2E2H - chains T and A of the 13 polymer chains in the assembly; structure by X-ray diffraction, 3.95 A resolution.

# Chain T
Molecule: 28-MER DNA template strand
Sequence (28 nucleotides; each row starts with the number of its first residue):
     1 CTACCGATAAGCAGACGCTCCTCTCGAT

# Chain A
Molecule: DNA-directed RNA polymerase II largest subunit
From: Saccharomyces cerevisiae
Notes: EC 2.7.7.6
UniProtKB: P04050 (RPB1_YEAST); numbering as in UniProt (aligned over 1-1733)
Amino-acid sequence (1733 residues; row label = number of the first residue in the row):
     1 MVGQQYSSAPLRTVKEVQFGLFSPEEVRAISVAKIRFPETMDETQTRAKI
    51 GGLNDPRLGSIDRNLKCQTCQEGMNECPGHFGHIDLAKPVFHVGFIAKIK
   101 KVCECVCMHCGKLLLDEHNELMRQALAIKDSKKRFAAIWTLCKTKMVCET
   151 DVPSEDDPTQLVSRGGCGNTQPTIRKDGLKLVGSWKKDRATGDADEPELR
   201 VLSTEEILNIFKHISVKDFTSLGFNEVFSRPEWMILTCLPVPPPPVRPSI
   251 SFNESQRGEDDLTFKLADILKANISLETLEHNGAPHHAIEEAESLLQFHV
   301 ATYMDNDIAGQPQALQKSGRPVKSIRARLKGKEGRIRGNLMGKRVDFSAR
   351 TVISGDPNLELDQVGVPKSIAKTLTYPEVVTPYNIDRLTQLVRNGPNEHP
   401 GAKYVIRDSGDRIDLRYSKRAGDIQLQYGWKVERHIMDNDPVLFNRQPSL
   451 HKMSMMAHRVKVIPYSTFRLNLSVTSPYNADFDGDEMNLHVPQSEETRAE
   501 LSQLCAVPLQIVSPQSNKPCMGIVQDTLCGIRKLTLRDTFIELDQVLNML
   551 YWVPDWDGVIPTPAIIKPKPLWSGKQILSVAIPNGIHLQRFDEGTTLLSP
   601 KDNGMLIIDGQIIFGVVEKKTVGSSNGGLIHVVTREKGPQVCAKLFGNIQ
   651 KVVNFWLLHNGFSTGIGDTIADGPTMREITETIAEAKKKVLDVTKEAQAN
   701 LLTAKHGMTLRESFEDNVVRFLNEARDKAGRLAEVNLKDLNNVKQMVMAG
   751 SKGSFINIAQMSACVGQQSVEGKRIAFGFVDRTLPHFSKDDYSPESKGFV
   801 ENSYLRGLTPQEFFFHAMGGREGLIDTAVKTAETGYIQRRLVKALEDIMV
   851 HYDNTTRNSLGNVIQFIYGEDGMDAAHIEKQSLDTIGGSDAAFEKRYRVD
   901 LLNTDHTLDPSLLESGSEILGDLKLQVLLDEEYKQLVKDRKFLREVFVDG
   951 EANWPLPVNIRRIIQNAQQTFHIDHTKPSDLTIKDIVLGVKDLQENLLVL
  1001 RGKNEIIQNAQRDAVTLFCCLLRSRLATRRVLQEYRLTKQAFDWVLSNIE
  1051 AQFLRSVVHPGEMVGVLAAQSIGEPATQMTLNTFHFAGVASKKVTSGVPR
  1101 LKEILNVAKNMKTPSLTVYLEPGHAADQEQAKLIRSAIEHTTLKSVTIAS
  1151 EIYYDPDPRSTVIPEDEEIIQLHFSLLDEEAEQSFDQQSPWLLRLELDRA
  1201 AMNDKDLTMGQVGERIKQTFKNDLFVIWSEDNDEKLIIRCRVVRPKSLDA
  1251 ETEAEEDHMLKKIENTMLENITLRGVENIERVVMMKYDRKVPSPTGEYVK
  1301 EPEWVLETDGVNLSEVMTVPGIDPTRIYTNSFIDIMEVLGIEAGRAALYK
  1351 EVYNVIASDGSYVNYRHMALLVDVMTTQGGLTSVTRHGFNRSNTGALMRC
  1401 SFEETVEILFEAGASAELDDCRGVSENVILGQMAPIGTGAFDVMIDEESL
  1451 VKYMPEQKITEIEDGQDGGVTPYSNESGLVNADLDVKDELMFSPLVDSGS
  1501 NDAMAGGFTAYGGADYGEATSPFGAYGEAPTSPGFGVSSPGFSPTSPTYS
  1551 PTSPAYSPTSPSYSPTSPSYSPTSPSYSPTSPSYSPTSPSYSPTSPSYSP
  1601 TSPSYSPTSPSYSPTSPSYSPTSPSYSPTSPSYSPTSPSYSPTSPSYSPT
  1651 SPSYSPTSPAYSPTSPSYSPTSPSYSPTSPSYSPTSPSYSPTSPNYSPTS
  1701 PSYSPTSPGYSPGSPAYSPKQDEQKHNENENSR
Not modelled in the structure: 1, 156-160, 186-198, 315-318, 1177-1186, 1232-1235, 1244-1253, 1446-1733
Curated features (UniProtKB/Swiss-Prot):
  - region: Pro248 to Asp260 (Lid loop), Asn306 to Lys323 (Rudder loop), Pro810 to Glu822 (Bridging helix)
  - binding site (Zn(2+)): Cys67, Cys70, Cys77, His80, Cys107, Cys110, Cys148, Cys167
  - binding site (Mg(2+)): Asp481, Asp483, Asp485
  - modified residue: Thr1471 (Phosphothreonine)
  - cross-link (Glycyl lysine isopeptide (Lys-Gly)): Lys695 (interchain with G-Cter in ubiquitin), Lys1246 (interchain with G-Cter in ubiquitin), Lys1350 (interchain with G-Cter in ubiquitin)
  - natural variant: Ser1653 to Pro1659 (deletion: In strain: A364A)
  - mutagenesis: Lys1246 (K1246R: Impairs ubiquitination during transcription stress)
Metal / ion sites: Zn2+ site 1: Cys67, Cys70, Cys77, His80; Zn2+ site 2: Cys110, Cys167; Mg2+ site 1: Asp481, Asp483 (together with GTP) (shared with 1 residue of chain B); Mg2+ site 2: Asp483, Asp485 (together with GTP)
Residues lining bound ligands: GTP (guanosine-5'-triphosphate): Arg446, Pro448, Asn479, Asp481, Asp483, Asp485, Thr827, Gln1078, Leu1081, Asn1082, His1085
What the authors report for this chain:
  - binding site for GTP: Arg446, Asn479, Gln1078, Leu1081, His1085
  - contacts within the chain: Asn479-Gln1078, Thr827-Thr1083 (hydrogen bond), Asp826-Thr1083 (hydrogen bond), Gly823-Thr1083 (hydrogen bond), Asn1082-His1085 (hydrogen bond)
  - catalytic residues: His1085 (proposed by the authors, not directly observed)
  - mutagenesis - N479S (7-fold): decreased catalytic activity on GTP
  - mutagenesis - R446A: abolished growth
  - Mg2+ coordination: Asp481, Asp483, Asp485
  - conformationally variable residues (helix shift): Asp826 to Lys830

# Chain T / chain A interface
Pairs across the interface - 22 pairs, chain T then chain A:
  DA15(T) - Arg1386(A)  hydrogen bond to the sugar
  DA15(T) - Glu1404(A)  sugar contact
  DC16(T) - Lys330(A)  phosphate contact
  DC16(T) - Tyr836(A)  base contact
  DC16(T) - Glu1403(A)  phosphate contact
  DG17(T) - Arg337(A)  salt bridge to the phosphate
  DG17(T) - Ala832(A)  phosphate contact
  DG17(T) - Tyr836(A)  sugar contact
  DG17(T) - Arg839(A)  salt bridge to the phosphate
  DC18(T) - Thr827(A)  base contact
  DC18(T) - Ala828(A)  base contact
  DC18(T) - Thr831(A)  base contact
  DC18(T) - Ala832(A)  base contact
  DC18(T) - Gly835(A)  sugar contact
  DT19(T) - Lys332(A)  salt bridge to the phosphate
  DT19(T) - Pro448(A)  base contact
  DC20(T) - Arg350(A)  base contact
  DC20(T) - Gln447(A)  sugar contact
  DC21(T) - Arg344(A)  salt bridge to the phosphate
  DC21(T) - Arg350(A)  hydrogen bond to the sugar
  DA27(T) - Phe252(A)  base contact
  DT28(T) - Gly319(A)  phosphate contact

# In short
9 residues of chain T and 19 residues of chain A are in contact; the contacts include 2 hydrogen bonds and 4
salt bridges. Polar contacts include DA15(T)-Arg1386(A), DC21(T)-Arg350(A) and DG17(T)-Arg337(A). Bound to
chain A: GTP. From the paper: the catalytic residue His1085(A); N479S of chain A reduces catalytic activity on
GTP.
Here chain T is 28-MER DNA template strand and chain A is DNA-directed RNA polymerase II largest subunit
(Saccharomyces cerevisiae). Entry 2E2H (RNA polymerase II elongation complex at 5 mM Mg2+ with GTP) was
determined by X-ray diffraction, deposited together with 2E2I, 2E2J, 2NVQ, 2NVT, 2NVX, 2NVY, 2NVZ and 2YU9.
